6MFP - chains G and H of the 4 polymer chains in the assembly; structure by X-ray diffraction, 3.00 A resolution.

== Chain G ==
Name: clade A/E 93TH057 HIV-1 gp120 core
From: Human immunodeficiency virus 1
UniProtKB: A0A0M3KKW9 (A0A0M3KKW9_9HIV1); the author numbering skips numbers that UniProt does not, so the offset changes along the chain: 44-124 = UniProt 1-81; 198-301 = UniProt 82-185; 318-355 = UniProt 186-223; 357-396 = UniProt 224-263; 1 more segments
Amino-acid sequence (355 residues; row label = number of the first residue in the row; note: 96 numbers in that range are skipped by the numbering (no residue carries them; nothing is unmodelled there)):
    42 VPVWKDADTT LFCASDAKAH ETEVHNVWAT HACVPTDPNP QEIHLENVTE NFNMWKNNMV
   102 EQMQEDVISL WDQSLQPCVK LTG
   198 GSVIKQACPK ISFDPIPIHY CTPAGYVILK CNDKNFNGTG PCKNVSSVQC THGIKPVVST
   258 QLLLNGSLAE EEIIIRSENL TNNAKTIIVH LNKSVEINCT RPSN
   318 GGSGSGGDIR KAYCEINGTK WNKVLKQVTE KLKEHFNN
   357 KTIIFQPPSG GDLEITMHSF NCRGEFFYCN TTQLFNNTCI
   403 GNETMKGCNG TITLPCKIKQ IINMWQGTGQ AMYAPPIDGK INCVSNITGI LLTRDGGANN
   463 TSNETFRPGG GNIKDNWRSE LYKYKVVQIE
Unresolved in the structure: 42-43, 318-324, 403-407
Cystine bridges: Cys54-Cys74, Cys119-Cys205, Cys218-Cys247, Cys228-Cys239, Cys296-Cys331, Cys378-Cys445, Cys385-Cys418, Cys395-Cys410
Covalently attached groups: N-acetylglucosamine (NAG) linked to Asn234, Asn241, Asn262, Asn276, Asn289, Asn295, Asn334, Asn386, Asn392, Asn448, Asn461
Construct notes: engineered mutation Ser375 (His242 in A0A0M3KKW9)
From the paper describing this entry:
  - mutagenesis - H375S: increased binding to M48U1 CD4 mimetic peptide (citing earlier work)

== Chain H ==
Name: DH677.3 Fab heavy chain
From: Homo sapiens
Notes: antibody fragment or engineered binder
Amino-acid sequence (228 residues; each row starts with the number of its first residue; a row labelled like 82A-82C holds insertion residues (82A, then the next letters in order)):
     1 QVQLVQSGAE VQKPGASVKV SCKASGYTFA SYDINWVRQA TGQGLEWMGW MN
   52A P
    53 KTGNTGYAQK FQGRVTLTRN TSISTAYMEL
82A-82C TSL
    83 RSEDTAVYYC ATYRIIAA
100A-100F VGYRYF
   101 QYWGQGTLVT VSSASTKGPS VFPLAPSSKS TSGGTAALGC LVKDYFPEPV TVSWNSGALT
   161 SGVHTFPAVL QSSGLYSLSS VVTVPSSSLG TQTYICNVNH KPSNTKVDKR VEPKSCDK
Unresolved in the structure: 128-131, 215-218
Cystine bridges: Cys22-Cys92, Cys140-Cys196
Covalently attached groups: N-acetylglucosamine (NAG) linked to Asn72

== Interface between chain G and chain H ==
Contacting residue pairs (18; chain G residue first):
  Asp78(G) - Arg100D(H)  salt bridge
  Pro79(G) - Trp50(H)
  Asn80(G) - Asp33(H)  hydrogen bond
  Asn80(G) - Trp50(H)
  Asn80(G) - Asn52(H)  hydrogen bond
  Asn80(G) - Arg100D(H)
  Gln82(G) - Val100A(H)
  Gln82(G) - Gly100B(H)
  Gln82(G) - Arg100D(H)
  Ile84(G) - Ala99(H)
  Ile84(G) - Val100A(H)  hydrophobic
  Val224(G) - Val100A(H)  hydrophobic
  Ser244(G) - Val100A(H)
  Val245(G) - Val100A(H)
  Gln246(G) - Val100A(H)
  Gln246(G) - Arg100D(H)  hydrogen bond
  Ile491(G) - Ala100(H)  hydrophobic
  Glu492(G) - Tyr100C(H)
From the paper, about this interface:
  - epitope / paratope residues, chain G: Ala70(G), Asp78(G), Asn80(G), Ser244(G), Gln246(G), Ile491(G)

== Summary ==
Chain G and chain H form an interface of 11 and 9 residues respectively; the contacts include 3 hydrogen bonds
and 1 salt bridge. Polar contacts include Asp78(G)-Arg100D(H), Asn80(G)-Asp33(H) and Asn80(G)-Asn52(H). The
paper reports that H375S of chain G increases binding to M48U1 CD4 mimetic peptide; epitope/paratope residues
Ala70(G), Asp78(G) and Asn80(G) among others.
Chain G is clade A/E 93TH057 HIV-1 gp120 core (Human immunodeficiency virus 1) and chain H is DH677.3 Fab
heavy chain (Homo sapiens); the structure, Crystal Structure of the RV305 C1-C2 specific ADCC potent antibody
DH677.3 Fab in complex with HIV-1 ..., was determined by X-ray diffraction.
